PDB entry 7EXC | X-ray diffraction, 2.39 A resolution | chains B and C of the 6 polymer chains in the assembly

[Chain B]
Molecule: Tubulin beta chain
Source organism: Sus scrofa
UniProt: P02554 (TBB_PIG); residues 1-445 here = UniProt positions 1-445
Amino-acid sequence (445 residues; numbered 1 to 445; the number before each row is that of its first residue):
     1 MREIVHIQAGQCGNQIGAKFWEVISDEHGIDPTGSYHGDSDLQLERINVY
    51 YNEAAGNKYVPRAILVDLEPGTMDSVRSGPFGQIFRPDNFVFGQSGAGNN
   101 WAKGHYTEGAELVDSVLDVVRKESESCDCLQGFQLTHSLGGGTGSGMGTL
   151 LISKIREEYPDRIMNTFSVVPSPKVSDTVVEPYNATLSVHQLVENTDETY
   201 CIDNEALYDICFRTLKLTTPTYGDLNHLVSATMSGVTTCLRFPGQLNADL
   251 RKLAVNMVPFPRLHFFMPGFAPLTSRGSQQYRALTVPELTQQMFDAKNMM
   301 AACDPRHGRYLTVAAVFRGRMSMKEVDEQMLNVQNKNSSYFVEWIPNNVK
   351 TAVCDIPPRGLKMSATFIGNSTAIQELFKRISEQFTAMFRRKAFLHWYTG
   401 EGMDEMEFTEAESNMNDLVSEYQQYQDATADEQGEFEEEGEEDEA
Not modelled in the structure: 1, 429-445
Swiss-Prot annotation at these positions:
  - motif: Met1 to Ile4 (MREI motif)
  - binding site (GTP): Gln11, Glu69, Ser138, Gly142, Thr143, Gly144, Asn204, Asn226
  - binding site (Mg(2+)): Glu69
  - modified residue: Ser40 (Phosphoserine), Lys58 (N6-acetyllysine), Ser172 (Phosphoserine), Thr285 (Phosphothreonine), Thr290 (Phosphothreonine), Arg318 (Omega-N-methylarginine), Glu438 (5-glutamyl polyglutamate)
  - cross-link (Glycyl lysine isopeptide (Lys-Gly)): Lys58 (interchain with G-Cter in ubiquitin), Lys324 (interchain with G-Cter in ubiquitin)

[Chain C]
Molecule: Tubulin alpha-1B chain
Source organism: Sus scrofa
UniProt: Q2XVP4 (TBA1B_PIG); residue numbers follow UniProt; this construct covers 1-451
Amino-acid sequence (451 residues; each row starts with the number of its first residue):
     1 MRECISIHVGQAGVQIGNACWELYCLEHGIQPDGQMPSDKTIGGGDDSFN
    51 TFFSETGAGKHVPRAVFVDLEPTVIDEVRTGTYRQLFHPEQLITGKEDAA
   101 NNYARGHYTIGKEIIDLVLDRIRKLADQCTGLQGFLVFHSFGGGTGSGFT
   151 SLLMERLSVDYGKKSKLEFSIYPAPQVSTAVVEPYNSILTTHTTLEHSDC
   201 AFMVDNEAIYDICRRNLDIERPTYTNLNRLISQIVSSITASLRFDGALNV
   251 DLTEFQTNLVPYPRIHFPLATYAPVISAEKAYHEQLSVAEITNACFEPAN
   301 QMVKCDPRHGKYMACCLLYRGDVVPKDVNAAIATIKTKRSIQFVDWCPTG
   351 FKVGINYQPPTVVPGGDLAKVQRAVCMLSNTTAIAEAWARLDHKFDLMYA
   401 KRAFVHWYVGEGMEEGEFSEAREDMAALEKDYEEVGVDSVEGEGEEEGEE
   451 Y
Not modelled in the structure: 441-451
Swiss-Prot annotation at these positions:
  - motif: Met1 to Cys4 (MREC motif)
  - active site: Glu254
  - binding site (GTP): Gly10, Gln11, Ala12, Gln15, Glu71, Ala99, Ser140, Gly143, Gly144, Thr145, Gly146, Thr179, Glu183, Asn206, Tyr224, Asn228, Leu252
  - binding site (Mg(2+)): Glu71
  - site: Tyr451 (Involved in polymerization)
  - modified residue: Lys40 (N6,N6,N6-trimethyllysine), Ser48 (Phosphoserine), Ser232 (Phosphoserine), Tyr282 (3'-nitrotyrosine), Arg339 (Omega-N-methylarginine), Ser439 (Phosphoserine), Glu443 (5-glutamyl polyglutamate), Glu445 (5-glutamyl polyglutamate), Tyr451 (3'-nitrotyrosine)
  - cross-link (Glycyl lysine isopeptide (Lys-Gly)): Lys326 (interchain with G-Cter in ubiquitin), Lys370 (interchain with G-Cter in ubiquitin)

[Chain B / chain C interface]
Pairs across the interface (36):
  Gln94(B) with Met1(C)
  Asn99(B) with Glu254(C), hydrogen bond
  Asp177(B) with Lys352(C), hydrogen bond (backbone-side chain)
  Thr178(B) with Glu254(C); Asn258(C)
  Val179(B) with Asn258(C), hydrogen bond (backbone-side chain); Pro348(C), hydrophobic
  Thr219(B) with Lys326(C)
  Ala387(B) with Trp346(C)
  Met388(B) with Trp346(C)
  Arg390(B) with Asp345(C), salt bridge; Trp346(C); Ser439(C), hydrogen bond
  Arg391(B) with Tyr262(C), hydrogen bond (backbone-side chain); Trp346(C); Glu434(C), hydrogen bond (side chain-backbone); Val435(C); Val437(C), hydrogen bond (side chain-backbone); Asp438(C); Ser439(C), hydrogen bond
  Lys392(B) with Tyr262(C)
  Ala393(B) with Pro261(C); Tyr262(C); Trp346(C), hydrophobic
  Phe394(B) with Thr257(C); Asn258(C); Val260(C); Pro261(C), hydrogen bond (backbone-backbone); Trp346(C), hydrophobic
  His396(B) with Val260(C), hydrogen bond (side chain-backbone); Pro261(C); Tyr262(C); Pro263(C)
  Trp397(B) with Gln256(C); Thr257(C), hydrogen bond (side chain-backbone); Val260(C), hydrogen bond (side chain-backbone)
Also at the interface, not in a pair above, chain B (19 interface residues in all): Ser95, Gly98, Val180, Leu395
Also at the interface, not in a pair above, chain C (22 interface residues in all): Arg2, Asn329, Cys347

[In short]
Chain B and chain C form an interface of 19 and 22 residues respectively; the contacts include 12 hydrogen
bonds and 1 salt bridge. Polar pairs include Arg390(B)-Asp345(C), Asn99(B)-Glu254(C) and Asp177(B)-Lys352(C).
Chain B is Tubulin beta chain and chain C is Tubulin alpha-1B chain, both from Sus scrofa; the structure,
Crystal structure of T2R-TTL-1129A2 complex, was determined by X-ray diffraction.
